Entry 8SS7 (electron microscopy, 2.76 A resolution); this record covers chains D and E of the 6 polymer chains in the assembly.

== Chain D ==
Name: Glutamate receptor 2, Voltage-dependent calcium channel gamma-5 subunit chimera
Organism: Rattus norvegicus
UniProt: chimeric construct of P19491, Q8VHW8: residues 10-826 from P19491 (GRIA2_RAT), isoform P19491-2 positions 25-841 (UniProt number = residue number + 15); residues 832-1035 from Q8VHW8 positions 4-207 (UniProt number = residue number - 828)
Sequence (1026 residues; numbered 10 to 1035; the number before each row is that of its first residue):
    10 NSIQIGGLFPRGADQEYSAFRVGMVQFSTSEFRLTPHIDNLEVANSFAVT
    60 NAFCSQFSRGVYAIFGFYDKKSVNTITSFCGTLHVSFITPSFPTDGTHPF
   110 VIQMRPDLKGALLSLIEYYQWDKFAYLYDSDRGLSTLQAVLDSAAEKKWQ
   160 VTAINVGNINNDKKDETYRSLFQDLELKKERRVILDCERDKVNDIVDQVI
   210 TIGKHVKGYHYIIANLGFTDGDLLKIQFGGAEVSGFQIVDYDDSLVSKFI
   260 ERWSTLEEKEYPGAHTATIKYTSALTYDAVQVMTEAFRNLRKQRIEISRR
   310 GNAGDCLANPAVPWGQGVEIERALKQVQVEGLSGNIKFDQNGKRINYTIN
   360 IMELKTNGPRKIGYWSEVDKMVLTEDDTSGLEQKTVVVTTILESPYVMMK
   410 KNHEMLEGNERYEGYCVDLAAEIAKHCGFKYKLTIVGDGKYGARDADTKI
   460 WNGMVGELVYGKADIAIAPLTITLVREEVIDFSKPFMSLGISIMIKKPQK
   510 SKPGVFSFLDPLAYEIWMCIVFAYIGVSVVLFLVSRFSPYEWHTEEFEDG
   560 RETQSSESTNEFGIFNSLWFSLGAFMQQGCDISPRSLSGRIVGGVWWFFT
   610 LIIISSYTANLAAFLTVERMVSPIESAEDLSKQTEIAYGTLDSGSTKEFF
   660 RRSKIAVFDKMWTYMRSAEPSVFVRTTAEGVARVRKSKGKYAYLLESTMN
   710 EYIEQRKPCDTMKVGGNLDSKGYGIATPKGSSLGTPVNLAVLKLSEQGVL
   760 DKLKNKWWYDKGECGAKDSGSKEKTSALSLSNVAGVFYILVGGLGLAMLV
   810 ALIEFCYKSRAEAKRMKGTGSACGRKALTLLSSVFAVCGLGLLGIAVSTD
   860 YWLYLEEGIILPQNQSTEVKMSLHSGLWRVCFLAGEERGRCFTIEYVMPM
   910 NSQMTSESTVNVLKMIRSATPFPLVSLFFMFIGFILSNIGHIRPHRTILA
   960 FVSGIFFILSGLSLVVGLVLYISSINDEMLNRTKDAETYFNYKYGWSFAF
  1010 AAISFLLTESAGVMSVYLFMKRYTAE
Unresolved in the structure: 10-391, 550-568, 776-781, 818-1035
Sequence notes: conflict E241 (Asn256 in P19491), L382 (Val397 in P19491), E384 (Gly405 in P19491), D385 (Asn406 in P19491), Q392 (Asn413 in P19491), S754 (Asn775 in P19491), V758 (Leu779 in P19491); linker (827-831)
Disulfides: C718-C773
Small-molecule neighbours:
  - 6ZP (2-(6'-oxo-1'-phenyl[1',6'-dihydro[2,3'-bipyridine]]-5'-yl)benzonitrile), molecule 1: K509, S510, K511, P512, S516, F517, D519, P520, Y616, N619, L620, F623, L624, L787, N791, V792
  - 6ZP, molecule 2: T784, S785, A786
  - spermidine (SPD): Q586, Q587, G588, C589
  - ZK1 ({[7-morpholin-4-yl-2,3-dioxo-6-(trifluoromethyl)-3,4-dihydroquinoxalin-1(2H)-yl]methyl}phosphonic acid): E402, Y405, Y450, P478, L479, T480, R485, L650, G653, S654, T686, E705, T707, M708, Y732
Swiss-Prot annotation at these positions:
  - glycosylation: N355 (N-linked (GlcNAc...) asparagine)
Reported in the primary citation:
  - binding site for 6ZP: P512, S516, F517, D519, P520, S615, Y616, N619, L620, F623, L624

== Chain E ==
Name: Protein cornichon homolog 2
Organism: Homo sapiens
UniProt: Q6PI25 (CNIH2_HUMAN); residues 1-160 here = UniProt positions 1-160
Sequence (160 residues; row label = number of the first residue in the row):
     1 MAFTFAAFCYMLTLVLCASLIFFVIWHIIAFDELRTDFKNPIDQGNPARA
    51 RERLKNIERICCLLRKLVVPEYSIHGLFCLMFLCAAEWVTLGLNIPLLFY
   101 HLWRYFHRPADGSEVMYDAVSIMNADILNYCQKESWCKLAFYLLSFFYYL
   151 YSMVYTLVSF
Unresolved in the structure: 1, 38-55, 160

== Chain D / chain E interface ==
Contacting residue pairs - 19 pairs, chain D then chain E:
  M527(D) - F5(E)
  M527(D) - C84(E)  hydrophobic
  C528(D) - F5(E)  hydrophobic
  C528(D) - F8(E)
  F531(D) - F5(E)  hydrophobic
  F531(D) - L12(E)
  F531(D) - L80(E)
  F531(D) - C84(E)  hydrophobic
  A532(D) - F8(E)  hydrophobic
  I534(D) - L77(E)  hydrophobic
  V538(D) - I74(E)  hydrophobic
  V539(D) - L16(E)  hydrophobic
  F541(D) - P70(E)  hydrophobic
  L542(D) - F23(E)  hydrophobic
  L542(D) - I74(E)  hydrophobic
  R545(D) - K66(E)  hydrogen bond (side chain-backbone)
  R545(D) - P70(E)
  F546(D) - F23(E)  hydrophobic
  F546(D) - L67(E)  hydrophobic
Also at the interface, not in a pair above, chain D (13 interface residues in all): E524, G535
Also at the interface, not in a pair above, chain E (15 interface residues in all): C9, S19, M81

== Overview ==
Chain D and chain E form an interface of 13 and 15 residues respectively; the contacts include 1 hydrogen
bond. Its one hydrogen-bonded contact is R545(D)-K66(E). Ligands of chain D: spermidine, compound 6ZP and
compound ZK1. From the paper: a binding site for 6ZP at P512(D), S516(D) and F517(D) among others.
Here chain D is Glutamate receptor 2, Voltage-dependent calcium channel gamma-5 subunit chimera (Rattus
norvegicus) and chain E is Protein cornichon homolog 2 (Homo sapiens). Entry 8SS7 (Structure of AMPA receptor
GluA2 complex with auxiliary subunits TARP gamma-5 and cornichon-2 bound to competitive ...) was determined by
electron microscopy together with 8SS2, 8SS3, 8SS4, 8SS6, 8SSA and 8SSB from the same study.
